1UWE - chains H and L; structure by X-ray diffraction, 2.67 A resolution.

[Chain H]
Molecule: Antibody 14D9
Source organism: Mus musculus
Notes: fragment: fab heavy chain, residues 4-216; antibody fragment or engineered binder
Chain sequence (218 residues; row label = number of the first residue in the row; a row labelled like 100A-100C holds insertion residues (100A, then the next letters in order)):
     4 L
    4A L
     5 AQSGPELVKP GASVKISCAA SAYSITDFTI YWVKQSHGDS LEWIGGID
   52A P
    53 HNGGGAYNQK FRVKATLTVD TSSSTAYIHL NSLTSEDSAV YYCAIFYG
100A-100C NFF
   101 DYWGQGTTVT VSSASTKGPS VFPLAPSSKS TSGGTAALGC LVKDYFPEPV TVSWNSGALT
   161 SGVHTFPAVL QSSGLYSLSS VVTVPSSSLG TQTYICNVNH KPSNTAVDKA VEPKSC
Disulfide bonds: Cys-22/Cys-95, Cys-140/Cys-196

[Chain L]
Molecule: Antibody 14D9
Source organism: Mus musculus
Notes: fragment: fab light chain, residues 1-212; antibody fragment or engineered binder
Chain sequence (213 residues; row label = number of the first residue in the row):
     1 L
    1A D
     2 NVMTQSPSFM STSVGDRVSV TCAASQNVGT NVAWYQQKPG QPPKALIYST SYRYSGVPDR
    62 FTGSGSGTDF TLTISNVNSE DLAEYFCQQY NIYPVTFGGG TKLEIKRTVA APSVFIFPPS
   122 AEQLASGTAS VVCLLNNFYP REAAVQWKVD NALQSGNSQE SVTEQDSADS TYSLSSTLTL
   182 SKADYEAHAV YACEVTHQGL SSPVTKSFNR G
Disulfide bonds: Cys-23/Cys-88, Cys-134/Cys-194

[Chain H / chain L interface]
Residue-residue contacts - 69 pairs, chain H then chain L:
  Tyr-35(H) / Tyr-36(L)
  Val-37(H) / Phe-98(L)  hydrophobic
  Gln-39(H) / Gln-38(L)  hydrogen bond
  Asp-43(H) / Phe-87(L)
  Leu-45(H) / Phe-87(L)  hydrophobic
  Leu-45(H) / Phe-98(L)
  Trp-47(H) / Tyr-94(L)  hydrophobic
  Trp-47(H) / Pro-95(L)  hydrophobic
  Trp-47(H) / Val-96(L)
  Gly-56(H) / Tyr-94(L)  hydrogen bond (backbone-side chain)
  Ala-58(H) / Tyr-94(L)  hydrophobic
  Asn-60(H) / Pro-95(L)
  Tyr-94(H) / Gln-38(L)  hydrogen bond
  Tyr-94(H) / Gln-42(L)
  Tyr-94(H) / Pro-43(L)  hydrophobic
  Tyr-94(H) / Pro-44(L)
  Asn-100A(H) / Tyr-49(L)
  Asn-100A(H) / Tyr-55(L)
  Phe-100B(H) / Tyr-55(L)
  Asp-101(H) / Tyr-36(L)  hydrogen bond
  Asp-101(H) / Ala-46(L)
  Asp-101(H) / Tyr-55(L)
  Trp-103(H) / Tyr-36(L)
  Trp-103(H) / Pro-44(L)
  Gly-104(H) / Pro-43(L)
  Gln-105(H) / Pro-43(L)
  Phe-122(H) / Ser-121(L)
  Phe-122(H) / Gln-124(L)
  Pro-123(H) / Ser-121(L)
  Pro-123(H) / Glu-123(L)
  Leu-124(H) / Phe-118(L)
  Leu-124(H) / Val-133(L)  hydrophobic
  Ala-125(H) / Phe-118(L)
  Lys-129(H) / Phe-116(L)
  Lys-129(H) / Ile-117(L)  hydrogen bond (backbone-backbone)
  Lys-129(H) / Lys-207(L)
  Lys-129(H) / Ser-208(L)  hydrogen bond (side chain-backbone)
  Ser-130(H) / Phe-116(L)
  Ser-130(H) / Phe-118(L)
  Thr-131(H) / Phe-116(L)
  Ser-132(H) / Phe-116(L)
  Ala-137(H) / Phe-116(L)  hydrophobic
  Ala-137(H) / Phe-118(L)
  Ala-137(H) / Leu-135(L)  hydrophobic
  Leu-141(H) / Ser-131(L)
  Lys-143(H) / Gln-124(L)
  Lys-143(H) / Ser-131(L)
  His-164(H) / Asn-137(L)
  His-164(H) / Asn-138(L)  hydrogen bond
  His-164(H) / Asp-167(L)
  His-164(H) / Ser-174(L)  hydrogen bond
  Phe-166(H) / Leu-135(L)  hydrophobic
  Phe-166(H) / Ser-162(L)
  Phe-166(H) / Ser-174(L)
  Phe-166(H) / Leu-175(L)  hydrophobic
  Phe-166(H) / Ser-176(L)
  Pro-167(H) / Ser-162(L)  hydrogen bond (backbone-side chain)
  Pro-167(H) / Val-163(L)
  Val-169(H) / Gln-160(L)
  Val-169(H) / Glu-161(L)
  Val-169(H) / Ser-162(L)
  Leu-170(H) / Gln-160(L)  hydrogen bond (backbone-side chain)
  Gln-171(H) / Gln-160(L)
  Val-181(H) / Leu-135(L)  hydrophobic
  Thr-183(H) / Asn-137(L)  hydrogen bond
  Lys-209(H) / Glu-123(L)  salt bridge
  Lys-214(H) / Pro-120(L)
  Lys-214(H) / Ser-121(L)
  Lys-214(H) / Ala-122(L)
Other interface residues (no listed pair), chain H (42 interface residues in all): Glu-46, Phe-100C, Val-121, Thr-135, Leu-138
Other interface residues (no listed pair), chain L (40 interface residues in all): Ser-114, Ser-127, Thr-129, Thr-164

[Summary]
Chain H and chain L form an interface of 42 and 40 residues respectively; the contacts include 11 hydrogen
bonds and 1 salt bridge. Polar contacts include Lys-209(H)/Glu-123(L), Gln-39(H)/Gln-38(L) and
Gly-56(H)/Tyr-94(L).
Chain H is Antibody 14D9 and chain L is Antibody 14D9, both from Mus musculus; the structure, Molecular
mechanism of enantioselective proton transfer to carbon in catalytic antibody 14D9, was determined by X-ray
diffraction (same publication as 1UWG).
